PDB entry 4PU4 | X-ray diffraction, 3.79 A resolution | chains C and P of the 6 polymer chains in the assembly

# Chain C
Protein: Toxin-antitoxin system antidote transcriptional repressor Xre family
Organism: Shewanella oneidensis
UniProtKB: Q8EIX4 (Q8EIX4_SHEON); residues 21-98 here correspond to UniProt positions 1-78 (UniProt number = residue number - 20)
Sequence (118 residues; numbered -19 to 98; the number before each row is that of its first residue; numbers below 1 keep their minus sign (Met-19 is residue -19)):
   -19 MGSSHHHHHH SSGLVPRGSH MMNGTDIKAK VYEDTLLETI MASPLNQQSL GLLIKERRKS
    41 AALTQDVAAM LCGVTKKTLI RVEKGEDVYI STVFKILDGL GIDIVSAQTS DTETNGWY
Disordered / not traced: -19 to 19, 88-98
Sequence notes: expression tag (-19 to 20)

# Chain P
Molecule: Operator DNA
Sequence (26 nucleotides; each row starts with the number of its first residue):
     1 ATTAGGTGTA CTTATCTACA CTTTTT
Disordered / not traced: 25-26

# Chain C / chain P interface
Pairs across the interface (14; chain C residue first):
  Arg38(C) - DA4(P)  salt bridge to the phosphate
  Thr44(C) - DT3(P)  phosphate contact
  Thr44(C) - DA4(P)  phosphate contact
  Gln45(C) - DA4(P)  hydrogen bond to the phosphate
  Gln45(C) - DG5(P)  base contact
  Lys56(C) - DG5(P)  base contact
  Lys56(C) - DG6(P)  hydrogen bond to the base
  Lys57(C) - DT7(P)  base contact
  Lys57(C) - DG8(P)  base contact
  Ile60(C) - DG5(P)  base contact
  Ile60(C) - DG6(P)  base contact
  Lys64(C) - DG6(P)  salt bridge to the phosphate
  Tyr69(C) - DT13(P)  hydrogen bond to the base
  Tyr69(C) - DA14(P)  sugar contact
Other interface residues (no listed pair), chain C (9 interface residues in all): Leu43

# In short
The interface between chain C and chain P involves 9 residues on one side and 8 on the other; the contacts
include 3 hydrogen bonds and 2 salt bridges. Polar contacts include Lys56(C)-DG6(P), Tyr69(C)-DT13(P) and
Gln45(C)-DA4(P).
Chain C is Toxin-antitoxin system antidote transcriptional repressor Xre family (Shewanella oneidensis) and
chain P is Operator DNA; the structure, Shewanella oneidensis MR-1 Toxin Antitoxin System HipA, HipB and its
operator DNA complex (space group P21), was determined by X-ray diffraction (same publication as 4PU3, 4PU5,
4PU7 and 4PU8).
